7OSG - chains A and D of the 6 polymer chains in the assembly; structure by electron microscopy, 3.30 A resolution.

[Chain A]
Protein: Probable ABC transporter binding protein NosD
Source organism: Pseudomonas stutzeri ATCC 14405
UniProtKB: P19843 (NOSD_PSEST); numbering as in UniProt (aligned over 1-436)
Chain sequence (436 residues; numbered 1 to 436; the number before each row is that of its first residue):
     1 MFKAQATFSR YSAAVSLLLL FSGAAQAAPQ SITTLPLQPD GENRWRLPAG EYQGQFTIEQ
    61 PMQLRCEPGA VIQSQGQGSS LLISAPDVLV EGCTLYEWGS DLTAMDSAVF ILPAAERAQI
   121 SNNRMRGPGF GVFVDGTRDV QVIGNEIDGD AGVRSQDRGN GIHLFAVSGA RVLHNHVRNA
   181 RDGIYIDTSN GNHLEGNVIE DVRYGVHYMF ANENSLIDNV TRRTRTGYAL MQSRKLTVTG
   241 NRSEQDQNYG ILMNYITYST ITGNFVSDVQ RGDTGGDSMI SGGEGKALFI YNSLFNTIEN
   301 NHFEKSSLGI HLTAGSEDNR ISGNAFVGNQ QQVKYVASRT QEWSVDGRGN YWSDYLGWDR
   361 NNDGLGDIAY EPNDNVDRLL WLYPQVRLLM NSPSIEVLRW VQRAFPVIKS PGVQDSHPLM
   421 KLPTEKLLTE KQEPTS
Disordered / not traced: 1-27, 273-282, 430-436
Metal / ion sites: Cu ion: His207, Met209, Met231 (shared with 1 residue of chain H); Mg2+: Asp359, Leu365, Asp367

[Chain D]
Protein: Probable ABC transporter permease protein NosY
Source organism: Pseudomonas stutzeri ATCC 14405
UniProtKB: P19845 (NOSY_PSEST); residues 1-276 here = UniProt positions 1-276
Chain sequence (276 residues; row label = number of the first residue in the row):
     1 MNQVWNIARK ELSDGLRNRW LLAISLLFAV LAVGIAWLGA AASGQLGFTS IPATIASLAS
    61 LATFLMPLIA LLLAYDAIVG EDEGGTLMLL LTYPLGRGQI LLGKFVGHGL ILALAVLIGF
   121 GCAALAIALL VEGVELGMLF WAFGRFMISS TLLGWVFLAF AYVLSGKVNE KSSAAGLALG
   181 VWFLFVLVFD LVLLALLVLS EGKFNPELLP WLLLLNPTDI YRLINLSGFE GSGSAMGVLS
   241 LGADLPVPAA VLWLCLLAWI GVSLLLAYAI FRRRLT
Disordered / not traced: 1, 44-49, 275-276

[Chain A / chain D interface]
Contacting residue pairs (36):
  Leu356(A) - Val198(D)
  Trp358(A) - Leu194(D)  hydrophobic
  Trp358(A) - Leu197(D)
  Trp358(A) - Gly202(D)
  Trp358(A) - Gly237(D)
  Trp358(A) - Val238(D)  hydrophobic
  Trp358(A) - Ser240(D)
  Trp358(A) - Leu241(D)
  Asp359(A) - Glu201(D)  hydrogen bond (backbone-backbone)
  Asp359(A) - Gly202(D)
  Arg360(A) - Gly202(D)
  Arg360(A) - Asn205(D)
  Arg360(A) - Pro206(D)  hydrogen bond (side chain-backbone)
  Arg360(A) - Pro210(D)
  Arg360(A) - Leu241(D)
  Arg360(A) - Asp244(D)  salt bridge
  Asn362(A) - Lys203(D)
  Ile368(A) - Gly237(D)
  Ile368(A) - Ser240(D)
  Ala369(A) - Ser234(D)
  Glu371(A) - Ser234(D)  hydrogen bond
  Trp400(A) - Phe64(D)  hydrophobic
  Ala404(A) - Ser60(D)  hydrogen bond (backbone-side chain)
  Ala404(A) - Phe64(D)  hydrophobic
  Phe405(A) - Ile35(D)  hydrophobic
  Phe405(A) - Ser57(D)
  Phe405(A) - Ser60(D)
  Phe405(A) - Leu61(D)
  Phe405(A) - Phe64(D)  hydrophobic
  Pro406(A) - Ser57(D)
  Pro406(A) - Ala235(D)  hydrophobic
  Val407(A) - Ala53(D)
  Val407(A) - Thr54(D)
  Val407(A) - Ser57(D)
  Ile408(A) - Leu38(D)  hydrophobic
  Lys421(A) - Glu201(D)  salt bridge
Interface residues without a listed pair, chain A (17 interface residues in all): Lys409, Met420
Interface residues without a listed pair, chain D (29 interface residues in all): Gly39, Ala56, Glu207, Leu209, Gly233

[In short]
The interface between chain A and chain D involves 17 residues on one side and 29 on the other; the contacts
include 4 hydrogen bonds and 2 salt bridges. Polar contacts include Arg360(A)-Asp244(D), Lys421(A)-Glu201(D)
and Arg360(A)-Pro206(D). His207(A), Met209(A) and Met231(A) form the Cu ion site.
Chain A is Probable ABC transporter binding protein NosD and chain D is Probable ABC transporter permease
protein NosY, both from Pseudomonas stutzeri ATCC 14405; the structure, ABC Transporter complex NosDFYL,
consensus refinement, was determined by electron microscopy (same publication as 7O0Y, 7O0Z, 7O10, 7O11, 7O12,
7O13 and 10 further entries).
